7NXY - chains A and P; structure by X-ray diffraction, 1.20 A resolution.

[Chain A]
Molecule: 14-3-3 protein sigma
From: Homo sapiens
UniProt: P31947 (1433S_HUMAN); residue numbers follow UniProt; this construct covers 1-231
Amino-acid sequence (236 residues; each row starts with the number of its first residue; numbers below 1 keep their minus sign (Gly-4 is residue -4)):
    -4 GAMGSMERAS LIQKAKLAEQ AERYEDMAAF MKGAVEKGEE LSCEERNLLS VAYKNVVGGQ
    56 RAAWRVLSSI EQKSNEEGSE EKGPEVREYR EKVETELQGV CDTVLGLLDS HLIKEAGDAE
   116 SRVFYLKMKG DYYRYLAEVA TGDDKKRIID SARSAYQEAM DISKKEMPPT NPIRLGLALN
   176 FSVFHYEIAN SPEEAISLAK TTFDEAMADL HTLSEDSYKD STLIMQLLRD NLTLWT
Unresolved in the structure: -4 to -3, 71-77
Construct notes: expression tag (-4 to 0)
Modified positions: Cys38 (S-hydroxycysteine; CSO)
Covalent attachments: compound UVQ linked to Lys122
Ion coordination: Mg2+ near Glu2 (its only coordinating residue here)
Ligand contacts: UVQ (4-[(6-fluoranyl-3,4-dihydro-2H-quinolin-1-yl)sulfonyl]benzaldehyde): Cys38, Asn42, Phe119, Pro167, Ile168, Gly171, Asp215, Leu218, Ile219
UniProt features mapped onto this chain:
  - site (Interaction with phosphoserine on interacting protein): Arg56, Arg129
  - modified residue (Phosphoserine): Ser5, Ser74
What the authors report for this chain:
  - binding site for UVQ: Lys122

[Chain P]
Molecule: Transcription factor p65
UniProt: Q04206 (TF65_HUMAN); residue numbers follow UniProt; this construct covers 39-51
Amino-acid sequence (13 residues; numbered 39 to 51; the number before each row is that of its first residue):
    39 EGRSAGSIPG RRS
Unresolved in the structure: 39-42
Construct notes: variant Arg49 (Glu in Q04206)
Modified positions: Ser45 (phosphoserine; SEP)
Ligand contacts: UVQ (4-[(6-fluoranyl-3,4-dihydro-2H-quinolin-1-yl)sulfonyl]benzaldehyde): Ile46, Pro47, Gly48, Arg49, Arg50

[Interface between chain A and chain P]
Contacting residue pairs - 26 pairs, chain A then chain P:
  Glu14(A) - Arg49(P)  salt bridge
  Asn42(A) - Arg49(P)
  Leu43(A) - Arg49(P)
  Val46(A) - Gly48(P)
  Val46(A) - Arg49(P)
  Lys49(A) - Ile46(P)
  Lys49(A) - Pro47(P)
  Lys49(A) - Gly48(P)
  Arg56(A) - Ser45(P)
  Lys122(A) - Ile46(P)
  Arg129(A) - Ser45(P)
  Tyr130(A) - Ser45(P)
  Leu174(A) - Gly44(P)
  Leu174(A) - Ser45(P)
  Leu174(A) - Ile46(P)
  Asn175(A) - Ser45(P)
  Asn175(A) - Ile46(P)  hydrogen bond (side chain-backbone)
  Val178(A) - Gly44(P)
  Glu182(A) - Ala43(P)
  Asp215(A) - Arg50(P)  salt bridge
  Ile219(A) - Ile46(P)  hydrophobic
  Leu222(A) - Pro47(P)
  Asn226(A) - Ala43(P)
  Asn226(A) - Gly44(P)  hydrogen bond (side chain-backbone)
  Leu229(A) - Ala43(P)
  Trp230(A) - Ala43(P)  hydrophobic
Also at the interface, not in a pair above, chain A (21 interface residues in all): Gly171, Leu218
The authors on this interface:
  - pairs named by the authors: Arg49(P)-Glu14(A) (salt bridge), Arg50(P)-Asp215(A) (salt bridge)

[Summary]
21 residues of chain A and 8 residues of chain P are in contact; the contacts include 2 hydrogen bonds and 2
salt bridges. Among the polar pairs are Glu14(A)-Arg49(P), Asp215(A)-Arg50(P) and Asn175(A)-Ile46(P). The
authors report salt bridges between Arg49(P) and Glu14(A) and Arg50(P) and Asp215(A). From the paper: a
binding site for UVQ at Lys122(A).
Here chain A is 14-3-3 protein sigma (Homo sapiens) and chain P is Transcription factor p65. Entry 7NXY
(14-3-3 sigma with RelA/p65 binding site pS45 and covalently bound TCF521-181) was determined by X-ray
diffraction (same publication as 7BI3, 7BIQ, 7BIW, 7BIY, 7BJB, 7BJF and 54 further entries).
